9PFF - chains I and J of the 14 polymer chains in the assembly; structure by electron microscopy, 3.09 A resolution.

# Chain I
Molecule: Synaptosomal-associated protein 25
Source organism: Rattus norvegicus
UniProtKB: P60881 (SNP25_RAT); residue numbers follow UniProt; this construct covers 1-83
Sequence (84 residues; each row starts with the number of its first residue; numbering starts at 0):
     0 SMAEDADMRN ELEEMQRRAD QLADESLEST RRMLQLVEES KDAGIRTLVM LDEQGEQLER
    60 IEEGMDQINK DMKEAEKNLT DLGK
Unresolved in the structure: 0-24, 83
Sequence notes: expression tag (0)

# Chain J
Molecule: Syntaxin-1A
Source organism: Rattus norvegicus
UniProtKB: P32851 (STX1A_RAT); residues 191-267 here = UniProt positions 191-267
Sequence (78 residues; row label = number of the first residue in the row):
   190 MALSEIETRH SEIIKLENSI RELHDMFMDM AMLVESQGEM IDRIEYNVEH AVDYVERAVS
   250 DTKKAVKYQS KARRKKIM
Unresolved in the structure: 190, 259-267
Sequence notes: initiating methionine (190)
UniProt features mapped onto this chain:
  - site: Lys253, Ala254 (Microbial infection: Cleavage)
  - cross-link (Glycyl lysine isopeptide (Lys-Gly)): Lys252 (interchain with G-Cter in SUMO), Lys253 (interchain with G-Cter in SUMO), Lys256 (interchain with G-Cter in SUMO)

# Chain I / chain J interface
Residue-residue contacts - 23 pairs, chain I then chain J:
  Leu26(I) - Thr197(J)
  Leu33(I) - Glu201(J)
  Leu33(I) - Lys204(J)
  Leu33(I) - Leu205(J)  hydrophobic
  Lys40(I) - Leu212(J)
  Lys40(I) - Met215(J)
  Ile44(I) - Met215(J)  hydrophobic
  Leu47(I) - Met215(J)
  Leu50(I) - Met219(J)  hydrophobic
  Leu50(I) - Leu222(J)  hydrophobic
  Leu50(I) - Gln226(J)  hydrogen bond (backbone-side chain)
  Gly54(I) - Gln226(J)
  Leu57(I) - Ile230(J)  hydrophobic
  Leu57(I) - Ile233(J)  hydrophobic
  Ile60(I) - Ile233(J)  hydrophobic
  Glu61(I) - Met229(J)
  Glu61(I) - Ile233(J)
  Met64(I) - Ile233(J)  hydrophobic
  Met64(I) - Asn236(J)
  Asn68(I) - His239(J)
  Met71(I) - Tyr243(J)
  Met71(I) - Val244(J)  hydrophobic
  Leu78(I) - Thr251(J)
Interface residues without a listed pair, chain I (22 interface residues in all): Thr29, Met32, Val36, Ser39, Gly43, Gln53, Glu75, Thr79
Interface residues without a listed pair, chain J (25 interface residues in all): Ser208, Ile209, Glu211, Val223, Arg232, Ala240, Ala247, Asp250

# Summary
The interface between chain I and chain J involves 22 residues on one side and 25 on the other, with 1
hydrogen bond. The hydrogen-bonded pair is Leu50(I)-Gln226(J).
Here chain I is Synaptosomal-associated protein 25 and chain J is Syntaxin-1A, both from Rattus norvegicus.
Entry 9PFF (Min22bin20S complex (NSF-alphaSNAP-2:2 syntaxin-1a H3:SNAP-25 SN1), non-hydrolyzing, class 27) was
determined by electron microscopy together with 9OJR, 9OJU, 9OJZ, 9OK3, 9OK5, 9OKC and 17 further entries from
the same study.
